PDB entry 3MTH | X-ray diffraction, 1.90 A resolution | chains A and B

Chain A:
Name: Methylparaben insulin
Organism: Sus scrofa
UniProtKB: P01315 (INS_PIG); residues 1-21 here correspond to UniProt positions 88-108 (UniProt number = residue number + 87)
Sequence (21 residues; numbered 1 to 21; the number before each row is that of its first residue):
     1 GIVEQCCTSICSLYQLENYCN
Cystine bridges: C6-C11
Ligand contacts: 4-hydroxy-benzoic acid methyl ester (MPB): C6, S9, I10, C11, L16

Chain B:
Name: Methylparaben insulin
Organism: Sus scrofa
UniProtKB: P01315 (INS_PIG); residues 1-30 here correspond to UniProt positions 25-54 (UniProt number = residue number + 24)
Sequence (30 residues; row label = number of the first residue in the row):
     1 FVNQHLCGSHLVEALYLVCGERGFFYTPKA
Not modelled in the structure: 1, 30
Ion coordination: Zn2+: H10 (together with chloride ion)
Ligand contacts: 4-hydroxy-benzoic acid methyl ester (MPB): H10, L11, A14

Chain A / chain B interface:
Pairs across the interface (19):
  I2(A) with L15(B), hydrophobic
  V3(A) with Q4(B); Y26(B)
  C6(A) with L11(B), hydrophobic
  C7(A) with V2(B); C7(B), disulfide; L11(B), hydrophobic
  L13(A) with V18(B)
  L16(A) with L15(B)
  E17(A) with V18(B); R22(B)
  Y19(A) with F24(B)
  C20(A) with C19(B), disulfide; R22(B); G23(B)
  N21(A) with R22(B), hydrogen bond (backbone-side chain); G23(B), hydrogen bond (backbone-backbone); F24(B), hydrogen bond (side chain-backbone); F25(B)
Interface residues without a listed pair, chain B (14 interface residues in all): A14, P28
Cross-chain cystine bridges: C7(A)-C7(B), C20(A)-C19(B)

Summary:
10 residues of chain A face 14 of chain B across their interface, with 2 disulfide bonds and 3 hydrogen bonds.
Polar contacts include N21(A)-R22(B), N21(A)-F24(B) and N21(A)-G23(B). 4-hydroxy-benzoic acid methyl ester is
bound between chain A and chain B.
Chain A is Methylparaben insulin and chain B is Methylparaben insulin, both from Sus scrofa; the structure,
X-ray crystallographic studies on hexameric insulins in the presence of helix-stabilizing agents, thiocyanate,
methylparaben and phenol, was determined by X-ray diffraction together with 1MPJ and 2TCI from the same study.
